Entry 4Y75 (X-ray diffraction, 2.80 A resolution); this record covers chains D and E of the 32 polymer chains in the assembly.

[Chain D]
Name: Proteasome subunit alpha type-5
Source organism: Saccharomyces cerevisiae (strain ATCC 204508 / S288c)
Notes: EC 3.4.25.1
UniProtKB: P32379 (PSA5_YEAST); residues -7 to 252 here correspond to UniProt positions 1-260 (UniProt number = residue number + 8)
Chain sequence (260 residues; each row starts with the number of its first residue; numbers below 1 keep their minus sign (Met-7 is residue -7)):
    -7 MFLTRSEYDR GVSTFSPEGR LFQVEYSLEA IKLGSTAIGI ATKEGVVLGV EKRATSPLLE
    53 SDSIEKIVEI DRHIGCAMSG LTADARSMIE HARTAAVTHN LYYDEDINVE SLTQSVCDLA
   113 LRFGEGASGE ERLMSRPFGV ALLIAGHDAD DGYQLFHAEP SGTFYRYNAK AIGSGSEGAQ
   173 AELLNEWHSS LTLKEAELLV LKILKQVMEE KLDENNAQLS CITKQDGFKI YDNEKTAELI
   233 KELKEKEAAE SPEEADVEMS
Not modelled in the structure: -7 to 0, 118-124, 243-252

[Chain E]
Name: Proteasome subunit alpha type-6
Source organism: Saccharomyces cerevisiae (strain ATCC 204508 / S288c)
Notes: EC 3.4.25.1
UniProtKB: P40302 (PSA6_YEAST); residues 0-233 here correspond to UniProt positions 1-234 (UniProt number = residue number + 1)
Chain sequence (234 residues; numbered 0 to 233; the number before each row is that of its first residue; numbering starts at 0):
     0 MFRNNYDGDT VTFSPTGRLF QVEYALEAIK QGSVTVGLRS NTHAVLVALK RNADELSSYQ
    60 KKIIKCDEHM GLSLAGLAPD ARVLSNYLRQ QCNYSSLVFN RKLAVERAGH LLCDKAQKNT
   120 QSYGGRPYGV GLLIIGYDKS GAHLLEFQPS GNVTELYGTA IGARSQGAKT YLERTLDTFI
   180 KIDGNPDELI KAGVEAISQS LRDESLTVDN LSIAIVGKDT PFTIYDGEAV AKYI
Not modelled in the structure: 0-2
Curated features (UniProtKB/Swiss-Prot):
  - modified residue: Ser13 (Phosphoserine)
  - cross-link: Lys190 (Glycyl lysine isopeptide (Lys-Gly) (interchain with G-Cter in ubiquitin))

[How chain D and chain E interact]
Residue-residue contacts - 44 pairs, chain D then chain E:
  Arg2(D) - Gly7(E)
  Gly3(D) - Gly7(E)
  Ser5(D) - Arg125(E)
  Thr6(D) - Asp6(E)
  Thr6(D) - Gly7(E)
  Thr6(D) - Gln20(E)
  Phe7(D) - Gln20(E)  hydrogen bond (backbone-side chain)
  Phe7(D) - Tyr23(E)
  Phe7(D) - Ala24(E)  hydrophobic
  Phe7(D) - Arg125(E)
  Phe7(D) - Pro126(E)
  Phe7(D) - Gly128(E)
  Ser8(D) - Tyr23(E)
  Pro9(D) - Tyr23(E)  hydrophobic
  Pro9(D) - Glu26(E)
  Glu10(D) - Gln30(E)
  Gly11(D) - Tyr23(E)
  Gly11(D) - Ala27(E)
  Leu13(D) - Arg125(E)
  Gln106(D) - Arg81(E)  hydrogen bond
  Asp110(D) - Arg81(E)  salt bridge
  Leu113(D) - Pro78(E)  hydrophobic
  Leu113(D) - Asp79(E)
  Leu113(D) - Arg125(E)
  Ser153(D) - Pro78(E)
  Gly154(D) - Pro78(E)
  Thr155(D) - Gln59(E)
  Phe156(D) - Gln59(E)
  Tyr157(D) - Arg50(E)
  Tyr157(D) - Ala52(E)
  Tyr157(D) - Ser56(E)
  Tyr157(D) - Ser57(E)
  Tyr157(D) - Gln59(E)
  Arg158(D) - Ser56(E)
  Arg158(D) - Ser57(E)  hydrogen bond (backbone-backbone)
  Tyr159(D) - Ala52(E)
  Tyr159(D) - Asp53(E)
  Tyr159(D) - Leu55(E)
  Tyr159(D) - Ser56(E)
  Asn160(D) - Leu55(E)  hydrogen bond (backbone-backbone)
  Ala161(D) - Leu55(E)
  Gln172(D) - Asp53(E)  hydrogen bond
  Gln172(D) - Leu55(E)
  Leu175(D) - Leu55(E)
Interface residues without a listed pair, chain D (26 interface residues in all): Glu117, Leu176
Interface residues without a listed pair, chain E (26 interface residues in all): Asn51, Glu54, Leu76, Tyr122, Gly123

[Overview]
Chain D and chain E each contribute 26 residues to their interface; the contacts include 5 hydrogen bonds and
1 salt bridge. Polar contacts include Asp110(D)-Arg81(E), Phe7(D)-Gln20(E) and Gln106(D)-Arg81(E).
Here chain D is Proteasome subunit alpha type-5 and chain E is Proteasome subunit alpha type-6, both from
Saccharomyces cerevisiae (strain ATCC 204508 / S288c). Entry 4Y75 (Yeast 20S proteasome in complex with
Ac-PAF-ep) was determined by X-ray diffraction together with 4Y69, 4Y6A, 4Y6V, 4Y6Z, 4Y70, 4Y74 and 34 further
entries from the same study.
